Entry 3RP7 (X-ray diffraction, 2.04 A resolution); this record covers chain A.

# Chain A
Molecule: flavoprotein monooxygenase
Organism: Klebsiella pneumoniae
UniProtKB: A6T923 (A6T923_KLEP7); residues 1-384 here = UniProt positions 1-384
Chain sequence (407 residues; each row starts with the number of its first residue; numbers below 1 keep their minus sign (Mse-22 is residue -22)):
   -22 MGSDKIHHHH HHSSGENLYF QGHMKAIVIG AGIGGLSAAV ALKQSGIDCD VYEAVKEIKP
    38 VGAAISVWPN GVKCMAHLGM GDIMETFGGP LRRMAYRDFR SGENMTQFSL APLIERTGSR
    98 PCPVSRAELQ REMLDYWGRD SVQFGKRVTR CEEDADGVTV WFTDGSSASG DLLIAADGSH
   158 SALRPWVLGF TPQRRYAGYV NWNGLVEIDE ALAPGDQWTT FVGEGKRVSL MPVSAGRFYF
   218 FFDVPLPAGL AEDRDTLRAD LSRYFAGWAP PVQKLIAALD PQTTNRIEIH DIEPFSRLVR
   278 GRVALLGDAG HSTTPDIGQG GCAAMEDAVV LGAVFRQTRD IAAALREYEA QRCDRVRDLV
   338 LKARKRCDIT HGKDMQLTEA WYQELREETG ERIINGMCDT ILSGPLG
Unresolved in the structure: -22 to -8, 37-39
Sequence notes: expression tag (-22 to 0)
Modified positions: Mse-22 (selenomethionine); Mse1, Mse52, Mse57, Mse61, Mse71, Mse82, Mse110, Mse208, Mse302, Mse352, Mse374 (selenomethionine; parent Met)
Small-molecule neighbours:
  - FAD (flavin-adenine dinucleotide): Ile6, Gly7, Ala8, Gly9, Ile10, Gly11, Gly12, Tyr29, Glu30, Ala31, Val32, Ala41, Ile42, Ser43, Arg103, Lys123, Arg124, Val125, Ala153, Asp154, Gly155, Ala159, Asn178, Asn180, Tyr216, Ile264, Leu283, Gly284, Asp285, Pro292, Gly295, Gln296, Gly297, Gly298, Cys299
  - uric acid (URC): Ser43, Asn178, Trp195, Arg204, Tyr216, Phe218, Pro292, Asp293, Ile294, Gly295
UniProt features mapped onto this chain:
  - binding site (FAD): Gly11, Glu30, Ala31, Ser43, Val125, Asp285, Gly295 to Cys299
  - binding site (substrate): Asn178, Arg204, Tyr216 to Phe218
  - site: Arg204 (Involved in substrate activation for the transfer of oxygen from the flavin hydroperoxide)
Reported in the primary citation:
  - binding site for uric acid: Asn178, Arg204, Tyr216, Phe218, Pro292, Asp293, Ile294, Gly295
  - mutagenesis - R204Q (160-fold): decreased catalytic activity
  - mutagenesis - R204Q: decreased binding to flavin-adenine dinucleotide
  - mutagenesis - Y216F: decreased catalytic activity on urate
  - mutagenesis - Y216F (Kd 100 uM): increased binding to NADH
  - catalytic residues: Arg204 (proposed by the authors, not directly observed)
  - catalytic residues: Tyr216
  - contacts within the chain: Tyr176-Arg204 (water-mediated contact), Arg204-Asp220 (hydrogen bond), Asp220-His348 (hydrogen bond), Asp293-His348, Tyr176-Asp293
  - binding site for flavin-adenine dinucleotide: Ile6, Gly7, Gly9, Ile10, Gly11, Glu30, Ala31, Val32, Ile42, Ser43, Arg103, Gln107, Lys123, Arg124, Val125, Ala153, Asp154, Gly155, Ala159, Gly284, Asp285, Pro292, Gly297, Gly298, Cys299
  - mutagenesis - R204Q (kcat 0.25 s-1): unchanged catalytic activity on urate
  - mutagenesis - Y216F: unchanged catalytic activity on NADH

# In short
Chain A binds uric acid and flavin-adenine dinucleotide. From UniProt: 11 FAD-binding residues and 5
substrate-binding residues. The paper reports catalytic residues Arg204 and Tyr216; R204Q reduces catalytic
activity.
Chain A is flavoprotein monooxygenase (Klebsiella pneumoniae); the structure, Crystal Structure of Klebsiella
pneumoniae HpxO complexed with FAD and uric acid, was determined by X-ray diffraction (same publication as
3RP6 and 3RP8).
